2QRD - chains A and G of the 3 polymer chains in the assembly; structure by X-ray diffraction, 2.41 A resolution.

# Chain A
Name: SNF1-like protein kinase ssp2
Source organism: Schizosaccharomyces pombe
Notes: EC 2.7.11.1; fragment: C-terminal residues:440-576
Reference sequence: O74536 (SNF1_SCHPO); residue numbers follow UniProt; this construct covers 440-576
Amino-acid sequence (137 residues; numbered 440 to 576; the number before each row is that of its first residue):
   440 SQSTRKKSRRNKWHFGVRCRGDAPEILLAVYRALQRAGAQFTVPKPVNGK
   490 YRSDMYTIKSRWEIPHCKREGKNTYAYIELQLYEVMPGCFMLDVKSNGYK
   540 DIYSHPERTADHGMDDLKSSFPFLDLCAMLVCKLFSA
Unresolved in the structure: 440-449, 544-556
Curated features (UniProtKB/Swiss-Prot):
  - modified residue: S442 (Phosphoserine)

# Chain G
Name: Protein C1556.08c
Source organism: Schizosaccharomyces pombe
Reference sequence: Q10343 (YL28_SCHPO); numbering as in UniProt (aligned over 3-334)
Amino-acid sequence (334 residues; row label = number of the first residue in the row):
     1 AMDVQETQKGALKEIQAFIRSRTSYDVLPTSFRLIVFDVTLFVKTSLSLL
    51 TLNNIVSAPLWDSEANKFAGLLTMADFVNVIKYYYQSSSFPEAIAEIDKF
   101 RLLGLREVERKIGAIPPETIYVHPMHSLMDACLAMSKSRARRIPLIDVDG
   151 ETGSEMIVSVLTQYRILKFISMNCKETAMLRVPLNQMTIGTWSNLATASM
   201 ETKVYDVIKMLAEKNISAVPIVNSEGTLLNVYESVDVMHLIQDGDYSNLD
   251 LSVGEALLKRPANFDGVHTCRATDRLDGIFDAIKHSRVHRLFVVDENLKL
   301 EGILSLADILNYIIYDKTTTPGVPEQTDNFESAV
Unresolved in the structure: 319-327
Construct notes: expression tag (1-2)
Residues lining bound ligands:
  - ADP (adenosine-5'-diphosphate): R33, L34, I35, N54, I55, V56, S57, A58, P59, R142, T162, Y164, R165, R287, H289
  - ATP (adenosine-5'-triphosphate): R141, Q163, G190, T191, N194, L195, A196, K214, N215, I216, S217, A218, P220, H289, R290, I303, S305, L306, A307, D308

# Chain A / chain G interface
Contacting residue pairs - 23 pairs, chain A then chain G:
  I503(A) - T152(G)
  H505(A) - E64(G)
  H505(A) - A65(G)
  H505(A) - N66(G)
  H505(A) - T152(G)  hydrogen bond (side chain-backbone)
  C506(A) - T152(G)  hydrogen bond (side chain-backbone)
  R508(A) - E64(G)  salt bridge
  K511(A) - E151(G)  hydrogen bond (side chain-backbone)
  T513(A) - E151(G)
  Y538(A) - D149(G)
  Y538(A) - E151(G)
  Y538(A) - T152(G)
  K539(A) - E151(G)
  D540(A) - E151(G)  hydrogen bond (backbone-side chain)
  S558(A) - D149(G)
  S558(A) - M156(G)
  F560(A) - W61(G)
  F560(A) - N66(G)
  F560(A) - S154(G)
  P561(A) - N66(G)
  D564(A) - W61(G)  hydrogen bond
  D564(A) - S63(G)
  D564(A) - N66(G)
Also at the interface, not in a pair above, chain A (15 interface residues in all): Y542, K557
Also at the interface, not in a pair above, chain G (13 interface residues in all): D147, V148, G153

# In short
Chain A and chain G form an interface of 15 and 13 residues respectively, with 5 hydrogen bonds and 1 salt
bridge. Among the polar pairs are R508(A)-E64(G), H505(A)-T152(G) and C506(A)-T152(G). Bound to chain G: ADP
and ATP.
Chain A is SNF1-like protein kinase ssp2 and chain G is Protein C1556.08c, both from Schizosaccharomyces
pombe; the structure, Crystal Structure of the Adenylate Sensor from AMP-activated Protein Kinase in complex
with ADP and ATP, was determined by X-ray diffraction, deposited together with 2QR1, 2QRC and 2QRE.
